PDB entry 2VYV | X-ray diffraction, 2.38 A resolution | chains B and C of the 4 polymer chains in the assembly

Chain B (and C):
Molecule: Glyceraldehyde-3-phosphate dehydrogenase
From: Escherichia coli BL21(DE3)
Notes: EC 1.2.1.12; chain C of this document is another copy of the same molecule, construct and numbering; everything in this record applies to it too
Reference sequence: P0A9B2 (G3P1_ECOLI); residues -1 to 329 here correspond to UniProt positions 1-331 (UniProt number = residue number + 2)
Sequence (331 residues; numbered -1 to 329; the number before each row is that of its first residue; numbers below 1 keep their minus sign (Met-1 is residue -1)):
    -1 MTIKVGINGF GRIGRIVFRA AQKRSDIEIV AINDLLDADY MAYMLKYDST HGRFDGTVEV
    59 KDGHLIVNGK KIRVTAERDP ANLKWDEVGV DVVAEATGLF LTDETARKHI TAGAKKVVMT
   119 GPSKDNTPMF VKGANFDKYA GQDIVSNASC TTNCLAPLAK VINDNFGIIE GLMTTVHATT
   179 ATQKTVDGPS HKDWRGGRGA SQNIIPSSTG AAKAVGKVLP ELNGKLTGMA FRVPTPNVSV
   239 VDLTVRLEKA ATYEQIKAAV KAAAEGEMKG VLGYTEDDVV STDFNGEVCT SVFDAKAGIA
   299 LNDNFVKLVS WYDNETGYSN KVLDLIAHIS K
Unresolved in the structure: -1
Modified / non-standard residues: Cys148 (3-sulfinoalanine; CSD); Cys287 (3-sulfinoalanine; CSD)
Ligand contacts: NAD (nicotinamide-adenine-dinucleotide): Asn6, Gly7, Phe8, Gly9, Arg10, Ile11, Asn31, Asp32, Leu33, Glu75, Arg76, Ala94, Thr95, Gly96, Leu97, Phe98, Leu99, Thr118, Gly119, Cys148, Ala179, Asn312, Glu313, Tyr316
Swiss-Prot annotation at these positions:
  - active site: Cys148 (Nucleophile)
  - binding site (NAD(+)): Arg10, Ile11, Asp32, Arg76, Thr118, Asn312
  - binding site (D-glyceraldehyde 3-phosphate): Ser147 to Thr149, Thr178, Thr207, Gly208, Arg230
  - site: His175 (Activates thiol group during catalysis)
  - modified residue: Lys113 (N6-succinyllysine), Lys122 (N6-succinyllysine), Lys130 (N6-acetyllysine), Lys136 (N6-acetyllysine), Lys190 (N6-acetyllysine), Lys211 (N6-succinyllysine), Lys215 (N6-succinyllysine), Lys223 (N6-succinyllysine), Lys247 (N6-acetyllysine), Lys255 (N6-succinyllysine), Lys259 (N6-succinyllysine), Lys329 (N6-malonyllysine)

Chain B / chain C interface:
Residue-residue contacts (62):
  Arg10(B) with Val184(C); Asp185(C)
  Arg13(B) with Asp185(C), hydrogen bond (side chain-backbone)
  Asp37(B) with Trp192(C)
  Tyr38(B) with Gly186(C); Pro187(C); Ser188(C), hydrogen bond (side chain-backbone); His189(C); Trp192(C)
  Tyr41(B) with Trp192(C), hydrophobic; Arg193(C); Arg196(C), hydrogen bond
  Met42(B) with Gly186(C); Pro187(C)
  Tyr45(B) with Arg196(C)
  Asp46(B) with Asp185(C); Arg196(C)
  Ser47(B) with Asp185(C), hydrogen bond; Arg196(C), hydrogen bond; Gly197(C); Gln200(C); Asn201(C), hydrogen bond
  Thr48(B) with Gln200(C), hydrogen bond
  Thr177(B) with Thr183(C); Val184(C)
  Thr178(B) with Thr183(C), hydrogen bond (backbone-side chain)
  Ala179(B) with Thr183(C); Val184(C)
  Gln181(B) with Thr183(C)
  Lys182(B) with Thr183(C)
  Thr183(B) with Thr178(C), hydrogen bond (side chain-backbone); Ala179(C); Gln181(C); Lys182(C); Thr183(C); Ala198(C)
  Val184(B) with Thr177(C); Ala179(C); Pro234(C)
  Asp185(B) with Arg10(C); Arg13(C), hydrogen bond (backbone-side chain); Asp46(C); Ser47(C), hydrogen bond
  Gly186(B) with Tyr38(C), hydrogen bond (backbone-side chain); Met42(C)
  Pro187(B) with Tyr38(C); Met42(C)
  Ser188(B) with Tyr38(C), hydrogen bond (backbone-side chain)
  His189(B) with Tyr38(C)
  Trp192(B) with Asp37(C); Tyr38(C); Tyr41(C), hydrophobic
  Arg196(B) with Tyr41(C), hydrogen bond; Tyr45(C); Asp46(C); Ser47(C), hydrogen bond
  Gln200(B) with Ser47(C); Thr48(C), hydrogen bond; Pro234(C)
  Asn201(B) with Ser47(C), hydrogen bond
  Pro234(B) with Val184(C); Gln200(C)
Also at the interface, not in a pair above, chain B (32 interface residues in all): Leu34, Arg193, Gly197, Ala198, Ser199
Also at the interface, not in a pair above, chain C (31 interface residues in all): Leu34

Summary:
The interface between chain B and chain C involves 32 residues on one side and 31 on the other; the contacts
include 17 hydrogen bonds. Polar contacts include Arg13(B)-Asp185(C), Tyr38(B)-Ser188(C) and
Tyr41(B)-Arg196(C). Bound to chain B: NAD.
Both chains are Glyceraldehyde-3-phosphate dehydrogenase (Escherichia coli BL21(DE3)). Entry 2VYV (Structure
of E.Coli GAPDH Rat Sperm GAPDH heterotetramer) was determined by X-ray diffraction, deposited together with
2VYN.
